PDB entry 8F7I | X-ray diffraction, 1.58 A resolution | chain A

== Chain A ==
Protein: Surfactin synthetase
Organism: Bacillus subtilis
Notes: fragment: Condensation domain, residues 7-441
Reference sequence: Q45676 (Q45676_BACIU); residue numbers follow UniProt; this construct covers 7-441
Amino-acid sequence (461 residues; each row starts with the number of its first residue; numbers below 1 keep their minus sign (Met-19 is residue -19)):
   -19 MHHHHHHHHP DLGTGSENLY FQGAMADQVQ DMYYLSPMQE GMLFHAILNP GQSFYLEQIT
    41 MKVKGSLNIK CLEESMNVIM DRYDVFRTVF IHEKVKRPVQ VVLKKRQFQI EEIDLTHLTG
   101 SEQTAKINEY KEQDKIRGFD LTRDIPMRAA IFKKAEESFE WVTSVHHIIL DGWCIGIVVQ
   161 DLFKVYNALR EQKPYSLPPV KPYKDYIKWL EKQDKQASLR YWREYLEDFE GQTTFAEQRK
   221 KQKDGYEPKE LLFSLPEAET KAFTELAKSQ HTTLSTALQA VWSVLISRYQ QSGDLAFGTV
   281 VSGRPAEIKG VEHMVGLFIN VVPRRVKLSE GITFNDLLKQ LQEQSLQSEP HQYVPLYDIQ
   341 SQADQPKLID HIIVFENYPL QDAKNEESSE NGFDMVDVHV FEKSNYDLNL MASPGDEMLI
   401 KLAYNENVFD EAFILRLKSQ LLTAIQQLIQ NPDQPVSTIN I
Not modelled in the structure: -19 to 6, 363-369
Differences from the reference sequence: initiating methionine (-19); expression tag (-18 to 6); variant Gln89 (His in Q45676), Thr143 (Trp in Q45676), Val145 (Tyr in Q45676), Ile155 (Phe in Q45676), Asp208 (Gly in Q45676), Pro236 (Ser in Q45676), Asp316 (Gly in Q45676), Gln320 (Arg in Q45676), Ile441 (Leu in Q45676)
Reported in the primary citation:
  - conformationally variable residues (loop rearrangement, side-chain flip): Trp153, Leu360
  - catalytic residues: His147 (citing earlier work)
  - mutagenesis - H147A/D151N: abolished catalytic activity

== In short ==
From the paper: the catalytic residue His147; H147A/D151N abolish catalytic activity.
Chain A is Surfactin synthetase (Bacillus subtilis); the structure, The condensation domain of surfactin A
synthetase C variant 18b in space group P43212, was determined by X-ray diffraction (same publication as 8F7F,
8F7G and 8F7H).
